PDB entry 2GSU | X-ray diffraction, 2.00 A resolution | chain A

[Chain A]
Molecule: phosphodiesterase-nucleotide pyrophosphatase
Organism: Xanthomonas axonopodis pv. citri str. 306
Notes: EC 3.6.1.9; fragment: Residues (44-425)
Reference sequence: Q8PIS1 (Q8PIS1_XANAC); residue numbers follow UniProt; this construct covers 40-432
Sequence (393 residues; each row starts with the number of its first residue):
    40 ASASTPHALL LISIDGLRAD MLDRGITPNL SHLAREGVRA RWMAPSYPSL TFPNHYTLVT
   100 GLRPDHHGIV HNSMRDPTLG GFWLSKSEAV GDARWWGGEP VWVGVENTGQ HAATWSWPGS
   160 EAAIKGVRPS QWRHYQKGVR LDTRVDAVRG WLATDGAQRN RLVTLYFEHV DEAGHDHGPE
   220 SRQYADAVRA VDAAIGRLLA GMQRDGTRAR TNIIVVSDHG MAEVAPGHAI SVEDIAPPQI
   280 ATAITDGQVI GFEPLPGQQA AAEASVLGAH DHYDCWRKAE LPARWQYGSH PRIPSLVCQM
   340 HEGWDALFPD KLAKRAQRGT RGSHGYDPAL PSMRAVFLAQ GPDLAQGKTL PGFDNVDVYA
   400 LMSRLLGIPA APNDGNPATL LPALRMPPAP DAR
Disordered / not traced: 40-43, 426-432
Cystine bridges: Cys-314/Cys-337
Bound ions: Zn2+ site 1: Asp-54, Thr-90, Asp-257, His-258; Zn2+ site 2: Asp-210, His-214, His-363 (together with adenosine monophosphate)
Residues lining bound ligands: adenosine monophosphate (AMP): Asp-54, Leu-89, Thr-90, Phe-91, Asn-111, Leu-123, Ser-155, Glu-160, Tyr-174, Lys-176, Tyr-205, Glu-207, Asp-210, Glu-211, His-214, His-258, His-363
From the paper describing this entry:
  - binding site for adenosine monophosphate: Phe-91, Leu-123, Ser-155, Glu-160, Tyr-174, Lys-176, Tyr-205, Glu-211
  - specificity-determining residues: Asn-111 (proposed by the authors, not directly observed)

[Summary]
Chain A binds adenosine monophosphate. The Zn2+ site 1 is built by Asp-54, Thr-90, Asp-257 and His-258.
Asp-210, His-214 and His-363 coordinate Zn2+ site 2. From the paper: a binding site for adenosine
monophosphate at Phe-91, Leu-123 and Ser-155 among others; the specificity determinant Asn-111.
Chain A is phosphodiesterase-nucleotide pyrophosphatase (Xanthomonas axonopodis pv. citri str. 306); the
structure, Structure of Xac Nucleotide Pyrophosphatase/Phosphodiesterase in Complex with AMP, was determined
by X-ray diffraction together with 2GSN and 2GSO from the same study.
